PDB entry 9PC6 | electron microscopy, 3.96 A resolution | chains A and J of the 6 polymer chains in the assembly

Chain A:
Protein: 6-deoxyerythronolide-B synthase, RifR
From: Amycolatopsis mediterranei
Notes: EC 2.3.1.94
Reference sequence: chimeric construct of O54666, Q7BUF9: residues 32-1581 from O54666 (O54666_AMYMD) positions 631-2180 (UniProt number = residue number + 599); residues 1592-1849 from Q7BUF9 positions 2-259 (UniProt number = residue number - 1590)
Chain sequence (1869 residues; each row starts with the number of its first residue):
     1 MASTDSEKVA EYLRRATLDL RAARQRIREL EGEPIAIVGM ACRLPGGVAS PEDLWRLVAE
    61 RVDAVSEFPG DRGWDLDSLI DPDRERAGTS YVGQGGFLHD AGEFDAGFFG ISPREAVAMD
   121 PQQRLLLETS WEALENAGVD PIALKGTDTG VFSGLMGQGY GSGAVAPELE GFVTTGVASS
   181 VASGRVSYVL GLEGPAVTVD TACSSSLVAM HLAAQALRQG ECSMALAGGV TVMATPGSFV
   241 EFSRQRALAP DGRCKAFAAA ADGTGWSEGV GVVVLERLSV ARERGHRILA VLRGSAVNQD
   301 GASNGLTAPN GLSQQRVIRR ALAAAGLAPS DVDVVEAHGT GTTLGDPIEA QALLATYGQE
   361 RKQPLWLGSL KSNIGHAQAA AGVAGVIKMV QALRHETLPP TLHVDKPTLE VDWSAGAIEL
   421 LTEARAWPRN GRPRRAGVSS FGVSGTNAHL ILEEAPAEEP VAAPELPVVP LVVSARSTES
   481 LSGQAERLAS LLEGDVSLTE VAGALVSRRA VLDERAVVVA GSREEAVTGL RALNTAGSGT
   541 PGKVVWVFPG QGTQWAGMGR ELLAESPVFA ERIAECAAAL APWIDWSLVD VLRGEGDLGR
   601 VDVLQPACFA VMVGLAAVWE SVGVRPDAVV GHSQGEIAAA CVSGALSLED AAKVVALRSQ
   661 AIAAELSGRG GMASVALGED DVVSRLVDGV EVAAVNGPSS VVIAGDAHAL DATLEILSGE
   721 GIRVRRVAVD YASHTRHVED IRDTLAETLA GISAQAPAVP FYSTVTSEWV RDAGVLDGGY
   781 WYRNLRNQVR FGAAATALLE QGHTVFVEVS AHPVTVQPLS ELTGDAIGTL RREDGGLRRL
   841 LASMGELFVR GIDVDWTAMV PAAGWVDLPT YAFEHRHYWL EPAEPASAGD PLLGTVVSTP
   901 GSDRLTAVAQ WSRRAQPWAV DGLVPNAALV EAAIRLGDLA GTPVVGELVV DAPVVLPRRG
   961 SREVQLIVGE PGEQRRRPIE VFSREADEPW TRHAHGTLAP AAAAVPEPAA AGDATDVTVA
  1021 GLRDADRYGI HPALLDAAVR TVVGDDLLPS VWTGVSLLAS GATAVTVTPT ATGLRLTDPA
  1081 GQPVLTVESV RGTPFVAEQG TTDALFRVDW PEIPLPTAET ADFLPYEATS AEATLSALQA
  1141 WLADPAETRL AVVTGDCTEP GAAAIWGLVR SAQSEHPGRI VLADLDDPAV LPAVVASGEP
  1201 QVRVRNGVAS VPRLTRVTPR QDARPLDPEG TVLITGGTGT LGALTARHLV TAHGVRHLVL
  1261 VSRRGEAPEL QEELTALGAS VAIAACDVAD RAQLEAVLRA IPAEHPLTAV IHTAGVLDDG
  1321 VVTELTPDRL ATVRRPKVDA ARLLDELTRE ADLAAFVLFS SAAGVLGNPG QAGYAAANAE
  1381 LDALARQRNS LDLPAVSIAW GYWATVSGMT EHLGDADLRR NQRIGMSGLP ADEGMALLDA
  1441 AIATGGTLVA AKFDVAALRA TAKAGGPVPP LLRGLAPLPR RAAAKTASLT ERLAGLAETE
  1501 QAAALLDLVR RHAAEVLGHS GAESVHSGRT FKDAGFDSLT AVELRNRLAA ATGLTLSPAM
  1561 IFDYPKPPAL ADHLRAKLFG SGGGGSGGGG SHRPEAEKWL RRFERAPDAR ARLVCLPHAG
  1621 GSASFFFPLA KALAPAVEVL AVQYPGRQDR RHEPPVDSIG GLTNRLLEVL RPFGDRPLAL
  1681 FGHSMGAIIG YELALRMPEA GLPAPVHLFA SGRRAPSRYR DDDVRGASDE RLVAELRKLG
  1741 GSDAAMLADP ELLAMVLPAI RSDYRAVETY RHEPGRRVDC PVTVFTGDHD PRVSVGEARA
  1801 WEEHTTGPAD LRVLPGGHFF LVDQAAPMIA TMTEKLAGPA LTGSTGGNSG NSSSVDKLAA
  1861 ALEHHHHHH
Not modelled in the structure: 1577-1869
Sequence notes: expression tag (1-31, 1850-1869); linker (1582-1591)
Modified residues: Ser1538 (4'-phosphopanthetheine-serine; 4HH)
From the paper describing this entry:
  - catalytic residues: Cys203

Chain J:
Protein: Antibody Fragment 1B2 Heavy Chain
From: Homo sapiens
Notes: antibody fragment or engineered binder
Chain sequence (249 residues; numbered 1 to 249; the number before each row is that of its first residue):
     1 MAEVQLVQSG GGLVQPGRSL RLSCTASGFT FGDYAMSWVR QAPGKGLEWV GFIRSKAYGG
    61 TTEYAASVKG RFTISRDDSK SIAYLQMNSL KTEDTAVYYC TRGGTLFDYW GQGTLVTVSS
   121 ASTKGPSVFP LAPSSKSTSG GTAALGCLVK DYFPEPVTVS WNSGALTSGV HTFPAVLQSS
   181 GLYSLSSVVT VPSSSLGTQT YICNVNHKPS NTKVDKKVEP KSCAALVPRG SAHHHHHHAA
   241 DYKDDDDKA
Not modelled in the structure: 1-2, 136-142, 194-199, 221-249
Cystine bridges: Cys147-Cys203

How chain A and chain J interact:
Contacting residue pairs (11):
  Glu7(A) with Arg54(J), salt bridge; Tyr58(J)
  Glu11(A) with Gly103(J); Gly104(J), hydrogen bond (side chain-backbone); Thr105(J), hydrogen bond (side chain-backbone); Leu106(J), hydrogen bond (side chain-backbone)
  Tyr12(A) with Leu106(J)
  Arg14(A) with Asp33(J), salt bridge; Tyr34(J)
  Arg15(A) with Arg102(J); Asp108(J)
Also at the interface, not in a pair above, chain A (7 interface residues in all): Lys8, Leu18

Overview:
Chain A and chain J form an interface of 7 and 10 residues respectively, with 3 hydrogen bonds and 2 salt
bridges. Polar pairs include Glu7(A)-Arg54(J), Arg14(A)-Asp33(J) and Glu11(A)-Gly104(J). The paper reports the
catalytic residue Cys203(A).
Chain A is 6-deoxyerythronolide-B synthase, RifR (Amycolatopsis mediterranei) and chain J is Antibody Fragment
1B2 Heavy Chain (Homo sapiens); the structure, Antibody (1B2) Bound Crosslinked Rifamycin Synthetase Module 1
with a C-terminal Type II Thioesterase, was determined by electron microscopy, deposited together with 9PAT
and 9PAV.
